6U2V - chain A; structure by electron microscopy, 3.60 A resolution.

== Chain A ==
Name: Capsid protein
Organism: Adeno-associated virus - 8
UniProtKB: Q8JQF8 (Q8JQF8_9VIRU); residues 220-738 here = UniProt positions 220-738
Chain sequence (519 residues; row label = number of the first residue in the row):
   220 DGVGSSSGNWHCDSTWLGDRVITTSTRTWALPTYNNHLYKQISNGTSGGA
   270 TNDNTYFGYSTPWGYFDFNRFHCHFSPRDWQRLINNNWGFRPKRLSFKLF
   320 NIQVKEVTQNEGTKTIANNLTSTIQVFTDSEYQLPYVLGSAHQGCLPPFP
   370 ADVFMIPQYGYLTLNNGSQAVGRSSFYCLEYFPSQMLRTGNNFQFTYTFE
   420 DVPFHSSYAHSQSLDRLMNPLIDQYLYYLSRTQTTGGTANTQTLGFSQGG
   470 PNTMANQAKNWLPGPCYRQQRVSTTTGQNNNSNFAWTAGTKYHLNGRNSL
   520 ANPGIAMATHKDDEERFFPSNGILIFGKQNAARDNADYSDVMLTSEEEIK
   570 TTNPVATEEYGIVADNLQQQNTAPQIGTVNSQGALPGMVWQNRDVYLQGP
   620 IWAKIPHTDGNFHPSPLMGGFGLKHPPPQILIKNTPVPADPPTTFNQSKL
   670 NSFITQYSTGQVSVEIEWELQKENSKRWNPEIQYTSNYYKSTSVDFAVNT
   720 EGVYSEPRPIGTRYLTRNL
Reported in the primary citation:
  - post-translational modification sites: Thr-494, Lys-530, Thr-663, Lys-709 (proposed by the authors, not directly observed)

== Overview ==
From the paper: modification sites Thr-494, Lys-530 and Thr-663 among others.
Chain A is Capsid protein (Adeno-associated virus - 8); the structure, AAV8 Baculovirus-Sf9 produced, full
capsid, was determined by electron microscopy (same publication as 6PWA, 6U20 and 6UBM).
